9HJ3 - chains A and D of the 7 polymer chains in the assembly; structure by electron microscopy, 3.46 A resolution.

== Chain A ==
Protein: Outer membrane protein
Source organism: Bacteroides thetaiotaomicron VPI-5482
UniProtKB: Q8A1E1 (Q8A1E1_BACTN); residue numbers follow UniProt; this construct covers 1-885
Amino-acid sequence (885 residues; each row starts with the number of its first residue):
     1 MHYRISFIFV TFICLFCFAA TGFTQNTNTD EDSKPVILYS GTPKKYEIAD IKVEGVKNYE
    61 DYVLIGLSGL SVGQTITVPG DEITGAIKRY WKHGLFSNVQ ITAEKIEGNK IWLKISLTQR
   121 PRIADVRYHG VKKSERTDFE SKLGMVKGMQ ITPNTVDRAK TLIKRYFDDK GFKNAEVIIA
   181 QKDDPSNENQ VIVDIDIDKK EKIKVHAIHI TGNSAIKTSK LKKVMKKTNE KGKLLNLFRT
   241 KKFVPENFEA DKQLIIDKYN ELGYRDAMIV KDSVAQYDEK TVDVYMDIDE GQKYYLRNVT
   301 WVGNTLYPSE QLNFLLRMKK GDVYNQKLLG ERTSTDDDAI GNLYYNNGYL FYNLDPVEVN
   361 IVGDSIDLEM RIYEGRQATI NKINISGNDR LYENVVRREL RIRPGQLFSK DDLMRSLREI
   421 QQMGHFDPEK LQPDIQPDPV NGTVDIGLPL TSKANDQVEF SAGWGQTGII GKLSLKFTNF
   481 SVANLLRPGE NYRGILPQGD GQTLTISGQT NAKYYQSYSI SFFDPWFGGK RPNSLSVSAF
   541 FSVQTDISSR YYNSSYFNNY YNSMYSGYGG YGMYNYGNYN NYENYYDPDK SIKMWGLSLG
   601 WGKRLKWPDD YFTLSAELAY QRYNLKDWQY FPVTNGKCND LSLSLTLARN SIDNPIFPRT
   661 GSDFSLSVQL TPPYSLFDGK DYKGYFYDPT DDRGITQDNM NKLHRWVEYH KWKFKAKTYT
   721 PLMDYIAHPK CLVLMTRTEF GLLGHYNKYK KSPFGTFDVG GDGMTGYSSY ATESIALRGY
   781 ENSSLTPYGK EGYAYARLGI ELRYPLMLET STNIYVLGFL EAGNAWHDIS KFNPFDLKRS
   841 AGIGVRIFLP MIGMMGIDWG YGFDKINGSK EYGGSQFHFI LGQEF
Not modelled in the structure: 1-290, 458-472, 546-589, 682-696, 885
Ligand contacts: Z41 ((2S)-3-hydroxypropane-1,2-diyl dihexadecanoate): Thr736, Arg737, Thr738, Leu798, Gly799, Ile800, Leu820, Glu821, Ala822, Arg839, Ser840, Phe863

== Chain D ==
Protein: Lipoprotein protein, putative
Source organism: Bacteroides thetaiotaomicron VPI-5482
UniProtKB: Q8AA92 (Q8AA92_BACTN); residues 1-267 here = UniProt positions 1-267
Amino-acid sequence (267 residues; numbered 1 to 267; the number before each row is that of its first residue):
     1 MKKNIIITLL AAASLTSCGE YNKLLKSTDY EYKYEAAKNY FAKGQYNRSA TLLNELITIL
    61 KGTDKAEESL YMLGMSYYNQ KDYQTAAQTF ITYFNTYPRG TFTELARFHA GKSLFLDTPE
   121 PRLDQSSTYQ AIQQLQMFME YFPNSTKKQE AQDMIFALQD KLVLKELYSA KLYYNLGNYL
   181 GNNYESCVIT AQNALKDYPY TDYREELSIL ILRARHEMAI YSVEDKKMDR YRETIDEYYA
   241 FKNEFPESKY LKEAEKIFNE SQKVIKD
Not modelled in the structure: 1-71, 265-267

== How chain A and chain D interact ==
Residue-residue contacts (25; chain A residue first):
  Asn381(A) with Asn193(D)
  Lys382(A) with Asp197(D), salt bridge
  Asn388(A) with Leu123(D); Asp124(D), hydrogen bond (side chain-backbone)
  Asp389(A) with Leu123(D); Asp124(D)
  Leu391(A) with Leu123(D)
  Tyr392(A) with Arg122(D); Leu123(D), hydrophobic
  Glu393(A) with Arg122(D), hydrogen bond (backbone-backbone); Lys165(D), salt bridge; Ser169(D), hydrogen bond
  Asn394(A) with Leu172(D)
  Arg397(A) with Tyr173(D), hydrogen bond
  Arg401(A) with Leu180(D)
  Arg403(A) with Leu180(D), hydrogen bond (side chain-backbone); Gly181(D); Asn183(D), hydrogen bond
  Pro404(A) with Tyr173(D); Ser186(D), hydrogen bond (backbone-side chain); Ile189(D)
  Gly405(A) with Ile189(D)
  Arg531(A) with Leu176(D), hydrogen bond (side chain-backbone); Tyr179(D)
  Pro532(A) with Tyr179(D)
Other interface residues (no listed pair), chain A (22 interface residues in all): Ile380, Ile385, Gly387, Arg390, Gly529, Lys530, Lys606
Other interface residues (no listed pair), chain D (21 interface residues in all): Glu166, Tyr168, Asn175, Glu185, Thr190

== Summary ==
Chain A and chain D form an interface of 22 and 21 residues respectively; the contacts include 8 hydrogen
bonds and 2 salt bridges. Polar contacts include Lys382(A)-Asp197(D), Glu393(A)-Lys165(D) and
Asn388(A)-Asp124(D). Ligands of chain A: compound Z41.
Here chain A is Outer membrane protein and chain D is Lipoprotein protein, putative, both from Bacteroides
thetaiotaomicron VPI-5482. Entry 9HJ3 (Bacteroides thetaiotaomicron BAM complex) was determined by electron
microscopy together with 9HJM, 9HIS and 9HIV from the same study.
